Entry 7SY7 (electron microscopy, 2.81 A resolution); this record covers chains B and E of the 4 polymer chains in the assembly.

Chain B:
Molecule: Spike glycoprotein
Organism: Severe acute respiratory syndrome coronavirus 2
UniProtKB: P0DTC2 (SPIKE_SARS2); residue numbers follow UniProt; this construct covers 1-1208
Amino-acid sequence (1288 residues; numbered 1 to 1288; the number before each row is that of its first residue):
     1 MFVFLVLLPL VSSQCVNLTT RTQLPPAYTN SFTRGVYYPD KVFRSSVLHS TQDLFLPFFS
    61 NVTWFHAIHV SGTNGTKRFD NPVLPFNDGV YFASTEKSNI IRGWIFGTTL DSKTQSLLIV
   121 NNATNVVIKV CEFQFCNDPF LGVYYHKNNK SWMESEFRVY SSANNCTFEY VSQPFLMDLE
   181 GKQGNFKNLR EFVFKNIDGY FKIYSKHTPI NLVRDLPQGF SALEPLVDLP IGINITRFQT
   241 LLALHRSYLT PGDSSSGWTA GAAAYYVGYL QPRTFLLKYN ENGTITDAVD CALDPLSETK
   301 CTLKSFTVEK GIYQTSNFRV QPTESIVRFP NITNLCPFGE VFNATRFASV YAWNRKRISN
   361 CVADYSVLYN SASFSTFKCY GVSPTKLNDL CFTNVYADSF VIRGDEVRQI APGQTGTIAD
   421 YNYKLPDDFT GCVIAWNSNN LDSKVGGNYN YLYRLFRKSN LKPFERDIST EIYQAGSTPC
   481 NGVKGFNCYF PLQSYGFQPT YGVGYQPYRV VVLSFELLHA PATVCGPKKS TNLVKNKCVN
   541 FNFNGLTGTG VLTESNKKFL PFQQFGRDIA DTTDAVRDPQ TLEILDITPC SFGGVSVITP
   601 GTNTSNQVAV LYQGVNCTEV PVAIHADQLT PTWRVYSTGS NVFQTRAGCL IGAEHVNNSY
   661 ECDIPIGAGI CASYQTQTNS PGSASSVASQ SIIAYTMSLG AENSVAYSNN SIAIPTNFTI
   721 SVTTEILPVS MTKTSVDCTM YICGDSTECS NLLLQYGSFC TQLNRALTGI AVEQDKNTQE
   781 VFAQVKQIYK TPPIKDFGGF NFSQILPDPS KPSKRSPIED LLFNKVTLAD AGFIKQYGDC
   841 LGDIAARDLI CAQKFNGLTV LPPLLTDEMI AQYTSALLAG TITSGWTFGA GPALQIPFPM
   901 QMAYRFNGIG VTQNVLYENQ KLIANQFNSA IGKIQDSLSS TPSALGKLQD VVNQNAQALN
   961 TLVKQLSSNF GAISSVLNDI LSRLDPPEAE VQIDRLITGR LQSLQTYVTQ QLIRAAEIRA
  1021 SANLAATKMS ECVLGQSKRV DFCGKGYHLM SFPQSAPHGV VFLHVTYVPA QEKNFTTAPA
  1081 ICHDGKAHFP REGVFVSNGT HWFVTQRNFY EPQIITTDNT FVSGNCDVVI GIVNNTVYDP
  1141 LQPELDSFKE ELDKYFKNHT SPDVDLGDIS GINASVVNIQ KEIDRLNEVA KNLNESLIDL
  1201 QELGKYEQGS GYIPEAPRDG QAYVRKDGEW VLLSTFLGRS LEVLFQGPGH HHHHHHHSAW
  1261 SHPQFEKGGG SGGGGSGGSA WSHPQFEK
Unresolved in the structure: 1-13, 70-76, 146-152, 177-184, 248-256, 621-640, 676-690, 828-855, 1148-1288
Disulfides: C15-C136, C131-C166, C291-C301, C336-C361, C379-C432, C391-C525, C480-C488, C538-C590, C617-C649, C662-C671, C738-C760, C743-C749, C1032-C1043, C1082-C1126
Glycans and other covalent adducts: N-acetylglucosamine (NAG) linked to N17, N61, N122, N165, N234, N282, N331, N343, N709, N717, N801, N1074, N1098, N1134
Construct notes: engineered mutation T417 (Lys in P0DTC2), K484 (Glu in P0DTC2), Y501 (Asn in P0DTC2), G614 (Asp in P0DTC2); conflict G682 (Arg in P0DTC2), S683 (Arg in P0DTC2), S685 (Arg in P0DTC2), P817 (Phe in P0DTC2), P892 (Ala in P0DTC2), P899 (Ala in P0DTC2), P942 (Ala in P0DTC2), P986 (Lys in P0DTC2), P987 (Val in P0DTC2); expression tag (1209-1288)
Swiss-Prot annotation at these positions:
  - region: N280 to C301 (Putative superantigen), R403 to D405 (Integrin-binding motif), N448 to F456 (Immunodominant HLA epitope recognized by the CD8+), P681, A684 (Putative superantigen), S816 to Y837 (Fusion peptide 1), K835 to F855 (Fusion peptide 2), D1163 to E1202 (Heptad repeat 2)
  - site: R815, S816 (Cleavage)
  - glycosylation: N17 (N-linked (GlcNAc...) (complex) asparagine), N61 (N-linked (GlcNAc...) (hybrid) asparagine), N74 (N-linked (GlcNAc...) (complex) asparagine), N122 (N-linked (GlcNAc...) (hybrid) asparagine), N149 (N-linked (GlcNAc...) (complex) asparagine), N165 (N-linked (GlcNAc...) (complex) asparagine), N234 (N-linked (GlcNAc...) (high mannose) asparagine), N282 (N-linked (GlcNAc...) (complex) asparagine), T323 (O-linked (GalNAc) threonine), S325 (O-linked (HexNAc...) serine), N331 (N-linked (GlcNAc...) (complex) asparagine), N343 (N-linked (GlcNAc...) (complex) asparagine), N603 (N-linked (GlcNAc...) (hybrid) asparagine), N616 (N-linked (GlcNAc...) (complex) asparagine), N657 (N-linked (GlcNAc...) (complex) asparagine), T676 (O-linked (GlcNAc...) threonine), T678 (O-linked (GlcNAc...) threonine), N709 (N-linked (GlcNAc...) (high mannose) asparagine), N717 (N-linked (GlcNAc...) (hybrid) asparagine), N801 (N-linked (GlcNAc...) (hybrid) asparagine) and 6 more in UniProt
  - natural variant: L5 (L5F: In strain: Iota/B.1.526), S13 (S13I: In strain: Epsilon/B.1.427/B.1.429), L18 (L18F: In strain: Beta/B.1.351, Gamma/P.1 and 1 more), T19 (T19I: In strain: Omicron/BQ.1.1, Omicron/XBB.1.5 and 1 more; T19R: In strain: Delta/B.1.617.2, Omicron/BA.2 and 4 more), T20 (T20N: In strain: Gamma/P.1), L24 to A27 (sequence variant, change not given here; In strain: Omicron/BA.2, Omicron/BA.2.12.1 and 6 more), P26 (P26S: In strain: Gamma/P.1), Q52 (Q52H: In strain: Omicron/EG.5.1), A67 (A67V: In strain: Eta/B.1.525, Omicron/BA.1), H69 to V70 (deletion: In strain: Alpha/B.1.1.7, Eta/B.1.525 and 5 more), G75 (G75V: In strain: Lambda/C.37), T76 (T76I: In strain: Lambda/C.37), 82 further natural variant entries in UniProt
  - mutagenesis: H69 to V70 (Increased incorporation of cleaved spike into virions), N121 (N121Q: Partial loss of biliverdin affinity), R190 (R190K: Partial loss of biliverdin affinity), N234 (N234Q: Increased resistance to neutralizing antibodies), N331 (N331Q: Reduced viral infectivity), N343 (N343Q: Reduced viral infectivity), L452 (L452R: Increased resistance to neutralizing antibodies. Decreases HLA binding to NF9 epitope. Increased binding affinity to human ACE2), Y453 (Y453F: Decreased HLA binding to NF9 epitope. Increased binding affinity to human ACE2), A475 (A475V: Increased resistance to neutralizing antibodies), V483 (V483A: Increased resistance to neutralizing antibodies), F490 (F490L: Increased resistance to neutralizing antibodies and human covalescent sera neutralization), Q493 (Q493N: Reduced host ACE2-binding affinity in vitro; Q493Y: Reduced host ACE2-binding affinity in vitro), 9 further mutagenesis entries in UniProt
From the paper describing this entry:
  - mutagenesis - L452R: increased binding to Processed angiotensin-converting enzyme 2 (chain E)
  - mutagenesis - L452R: decreased binding to S2M11

Chain E:
Molecule: Processed angiotensin-converting enzyme 2
Organism: Homo sapiens
UniProtKB: Q9BYF1 (ACE2_HUMAN); residue numbers follow UniProt; this construct covers 18-615
Amino-acid sequence (606 residues; each row starts with the number of its first residue):
    18 QSTIEEQAKT FLDKFNHEAE DLFYQSSLAS WNYNTNITEE NVQNMNNAGD KWSAFLKEQS
    78 TLAQMYPLQE IQNLTVKLQL QALQQNGSSV LSEDKSKRLN TILNTMSTIY STGKVCNPDN
   138 PQECLLLEPG LNEIMANSLD YNERLWAWES WRSEVGKQLR PLYEEYVVLK NEMARANHYE
   198 DYGDYWRGDY EVNGVDGYDY SRGQLIEDVE HTFEEIKPLY EHLHAYVRAK LMNAYPSYIS
   258 PIGCLPAHLL GDMWGRFWTN LYSLTVPFGQ KPNIDVTDAM VDQAWDAQRI FKEAEKFFVS
   318 VGLPNMTQGF WENSMLTDPG NVQKAVCHPT AWDLGKGDFR ILMCTKVTMD DFLTAHHEMG
   378 HIQYDMAYAA QPFLLRNGAN EGFHEAVGEI MSLSAATPKH LKSIGLLSPD FQEDNETEIN
   438 FLLKQALTIV GTLPFTYMLE KWRWMVFKGE IPKDQWMKKW WEMKREIVGV VEPVPHDETY
   498 CDPASLFHVS NDYSFIRYYT RTLYQFQFQE ALCQAAKHEG PLHKCDISNS TEAGQKLFNM
   558 LRLGKSEPWT LALENVVGAK NMNVRPLLNY FEPLFTWLKD QNKNSFVGWS TDWSPYADHH
   618 HHHHHH
Unresolved in the structure: 18, 615-623
Disulfides: C133-C141, C530-C542
Glycans and other covalent adducts: N-acetylglucosamine (NAG) linked to N53, N90, N103, N322, N432, N546
Construct notes: expression tag (616-623)
Swiss-Prot annotation at these positions:
  - region (Interaction with SARS-CoV spike glycoprotein): D30 to Y41, M82 to P84, K353 to R357
  - active site: E375 (Proton acceptor), H505 (Proton donor)
  - binding site (chloride): R169, W477, K481
  - binding site (substrate): R273, H345, P346, Y515
  - binding site (Zn(2+)): H374, H378, E402
  - glycosylation (N-linked (GlcNAc...) asparagine): N53, N90, N103, N322, N432, N546
  - mutagenesis: S19 (S19P: Increases slightly the interaction with RBD domain of SARS-CoV-2 spike protein), Q24 to K26 (Slightly inhibits interaction with SARS-CoV spike glycoprotein), Q24 (Q24T: Increases slightly the interaction with RBD domain of SARS-CoV-2 spike protein), A25 (A25V: Increases slightly the interaction with RBD domain of SARS-CoV-2 spike protein), T27 (T27Y: Increases slightly the interaction with RBD domain of SARS-CoV-2 spike protein. In sACE2.v2.2; increases interaction with RBD domain of SARS-CoV-2 spike protein ...), L29 (L29F: Increases slightly the interaction with RBD domain of SARS-CoV-2 spike protein), K31 (K31D: Abolishes interaction with SARS-CoV spike glycoprotein; K31Y: Increases slightly the interaction with RBD domain of SARS-CoV-2 spike protein), N33 (N33D: Increases slightly the interaction with RBD domain of SARS-CoV-2 spike protein), H34 (H34A: Increases slightly the interaction with RBD domain of SARS-CoV-2 spike protein), E37 (E37A: No effect on interaction with SARS-CoV spike glycoprotein), D38 (D38A: No effect on interaction with SARS-CoV spike glycoprotein), L39 (L39R: Increases slightly the interaction with RBD domain of SARS-CoV-2 spike protein), 48 further mutagenesis entries in UniProt

Chain B / chain E interface:
Contacting residue pairs - 32 pairs, chain B then chain E:
  Y449(B) - D38(E)
  Y453(B) - H34(E)
  L455(B) - D30(E)
  F456(B) - T27(E)
  A475(B) - S19(E)  hydrogen bond (backbone-backbone)
  A475(B) - Q24(E)
  A475(B) - T27(E)
  G476(B) - Q24(E)
  F486(B) - M82(E)  hydrophobic
  F486(B) - Y83(E)
  N487(B) - Q24(E)  hydrogen bond
  N487(B) - Y83(E)  hydrogen bond
  Y489(B) - T27(E)
  Y489(B) - F28(E)
  Y489(B) - K31(E)
  Y489(B) - Y83(E)  hydrogen bond
  Q493(B) - K31(E)  hydrogen bond
  Q493(B) - H34(E)  hydrogen bond
  S494(B) - H34(E)
  Q498(B) - Y41(E)
  Q498(B) - Q42(E)  hydrogen bond
  T500(B) - Y41(E)  hydrogen bond
  T500(B) - N330(E)
  T500(B) - D355(E)
  T500(B) - R357(E)
  Y501(B) - Y41(E)  hydrophobic
  Y501(B) - K353(E)
  G502(B) - K353(E)  hydrogen bond (backbone-backbone)
  G502(B) - G354(E)
  Y505(B) - E37(E)  hydrogen bond
  Y505(B) - K353(E)
  Y505(B) - R393(E)
Also at the interface, not in a pair above, chain B (19 interface residues in all): Y473, S477, F490
Also at the interface, not in a pair above, chain E (22 interface residues in all): E35, L45, L79

Summary:
The interface between chain B and chain E involves 19 residues on one side and 22 on the other; the contacts
include 10 hydrogen bonds. Polar contacts include N487(B)-Q24(E), N487(B)-Y83(E) and Y489(B)-Y83(E). From the
paper: L452R of chain B increases binding to Processed angiotensin-converting enzyme 2 (chain E); L452R of
chain B reduces binding to S2M11.
Chain B is Spike glycoprotein (Severe acute respiratory syndrome coronavirus 2) and chain E is Processed
angiotensin-converting enzyme 2 (Homo sapiens); the structure, Cryo-EM structure of the SARS-CoV-2
D614G,N501Y,E484K,K417T mutant spike protein ectodomain bound to human ACE2 ectodomain (global ..., was
determined by electron microscopy (same publication as 7SXX, 7SXY, 7SXZ, 7SY0, 7SY1, 7SY2 and 5 further
entries).
